PDB entry 4DMT | X-ray diffraction, 1.39 A resolution | chains B and C of the 3 polymer chains in the assembly

Chain B (and C):
Molecule: Collagen III derived peptide
Notes: chain C of this document is another copy of the same molecule, construct and numbering; everything in this record applies to it too
Amino-acid sequence (32 residues; row label = number of the first residue in the row; numbering starts at 0):
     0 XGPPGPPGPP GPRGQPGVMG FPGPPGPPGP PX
Modified positions: ACE (acetyl group) at position 0, NH2 (amino group) at position 31; P3, P6, P9, P15, P21, P24, P27, P30 (4-hydroxyproline; HYP)

Chain B / chain C interface:
Contacting residue pairs (60):
  ACE_0(B) - ACE_0(C)  covalent bond
  ACE_0(B) - G1(C)
  G1(B) - ACE_0(C)
  G1(B) - G1(C)
  G1(B) - P2(C)
  P2(B) - G1(C)
  P2(B) - P2(C)
  P3(B) - P2(C)
  G4(B) - P2(C)  hydrogen bond (backbone-backbone)
  G4(B) - G4(C)
  G4(B) - P5(C)
  P5(B) - G4(C)
  P6(B) - P5(C)
  G7(B) - P5(C)  hydrogen bond (backbone-backbone)
  G7(B) - G7(C)
  G7(B) - P8(C)
  P8(B) - G7(C)
  P8(B) - P8(C)
  P9(B) - P8(C)
  G10(B) - P8(C)  hydrogen bond (backbone-backbone)
  G10(B) - G10(C)
  G10(B) - P11(C)
  P11(B) - G10(C)
  R12(B) - P11(C)
  R12(B) - R12(C)  hydrogen bond (side chain-backbone)
  R12(B) - G13(C)
  G13(B) - P11(C)  hydrogen bond (backbone-backbone)
  G13(B) - G13(C)
  Q14(B) - G13(C)
  P15(B) - Q14(C)
  G16(B) - Q14(C)  hydrogen bond (backbone-backbone)
  G16(B) - P15(C)
  G16(B) - G16(C)
  V17(B) - G16(C)
  M18(B) - V17(C)  hydrophobic
  M18(B) - M18(C)
  M18(B) - F20(C)
  G19(B) - V17(C)  hydrogen bond (backbone-backbone)
  G19(B) - G19(C)
  F20(B) - G19(C)
  P21(B) - F20(C)
  G22(B) - F20(C)  hydrogen bond (backbone-backbone)
  G22(B) - G22(C)
  P23(B) - G22(C)
  P24(B) - P23(C)
  G25(B) - P23(C)  hydrogen bond (backbone-backbone)
  G25(B) - P24(C)
  G25(B) - G25(C)
  G25(B) - P26(C)
  P26(B) - G25(C)
  P27(B) - P26(C)
  G28(B) - P26(C)  hydrogen bond (backbone-backbone)
  G28(B) - G28(C)
  G28(B) - P29(C)
  P29(B) - G28(C)
  P30(B) - P29(C)
  P30(B) - P30(C)
  NH2_31(B) - P29(C)  hydrogen bond (backbone-backbone)
  NH2_31(B) - P30(C)
  NH2_31(B) - NH2_31(C)
Also at the interface, not in a pair above, chain C (32 interface residues in all): P3, P6, P9, P21, P27

In short:
The chain B/chain C interface involves 32 residues from each chain; the contacts include 1 covalent bond and
11 hydrogen bonds. Polar contacts include R12(B)-R12(C), G4(B)-P2(C) and G7(B)-P5(C).
Both chains are Collagen III derived peptide. Entry 4DMT (Crystal structure of a VWF binding collagen III
derived triple helical peptide) was determined by X-ray diffraction (same publication as 4DMU).
